1QPC - chain A; structure by X-ray diffraction, 1.60 A resolution.

# Chain A
Molecule: Tyrosine-protein kinase Lck
Source organism: Homo sapiens
Notes: EC 2.7.10.2; fragment: catalytic domain
Reference sequence: P06239 (LCK_HUMAN); residues 231-509 here = UniProt positions 231-509
Amino-acid sequence (279 residues; row label = number of the first residue in the row):
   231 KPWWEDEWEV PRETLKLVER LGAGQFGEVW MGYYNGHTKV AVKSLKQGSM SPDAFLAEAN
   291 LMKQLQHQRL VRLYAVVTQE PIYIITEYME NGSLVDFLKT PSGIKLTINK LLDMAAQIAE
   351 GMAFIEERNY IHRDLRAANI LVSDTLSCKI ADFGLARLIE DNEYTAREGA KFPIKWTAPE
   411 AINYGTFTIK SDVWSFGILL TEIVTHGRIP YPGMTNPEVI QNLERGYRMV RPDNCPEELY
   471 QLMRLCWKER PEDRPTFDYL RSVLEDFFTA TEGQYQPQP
Unresolved in the structure: 503-509
Modified / non-standard residues: Tyr394 (o-phosphotyrosine; PTR)
Ligand contacts: AMP-PNP (ANP; phosphoaminophosphonic acid-adenylate ester): Leu251, Gly252, Val259, Ala271, Val301, Thr316, Glu317, Tyr318, Met319, Gly322, Ser323, Asp326, Ala368, Leu371
Swiss-Prot annotation at these positions:
  - active site: Asp364 (Proton acceptor)
  - binding site (ATP): Leu251 to Val259, Lys273
  - modified residue (Phosphotyrosine): Tyr394, Tyr505
  - cross-link: Lys276 (Glycyl lysine isopeptide (Lys-Gly) (interchain with G-Cter in ubiquitin))
  - natural variant: Pro232 (P232PQKP: In leukemia), Leu341 (L341P: In IMD22), Ala353 (A353V: Found in leukemia), Pro447 (P447L: Found in leukemia)
  - mutagenesis: Lys276 (K276R: Abolishes UBR2-mediated 'Lys-63'-linked ubiquitination. Abolishes UBR2-mediated 'Lys-63'-linked ubiquitination and autophosphorylation of Tyr-394; when associated with R-99), Tyr394 (Y394F: Abolishes autophosphorylation)

# In short
Chain A binds AMP-PNP. Curated annotation (UniProt) lists active-site residue Asp364, 10 ATP-binding residues
and 2 mutagenesis sites.
Chain A is Tyrosine-protein kinase Lck (Homo sapiens); the structure, Structural analysis of the
lymphocyte-specific kinase lck in complex with non-selective and src family selective kinase ..., was
determined by X-ray diffraction together with 1QPE, 1QPJ and 1QPD from the same study.
